9C29 - chains F and H of the 20 polymer chains in the assembly; structure by electron microscopy, 8.00 A resolution (low resolution: residue-level contacts below are approximate; hydrogen-bond / salt-bridge calls are withheld).

[Chain F (and H)]
Protein: Integrase
Organism: HIV-1 06TG.HT008
Notes: EC 2.7.7.-, 3.1.-.-; chain H of this document is another copy of the same molecule, construct and numbering; everything in this record applies to it too
Reference sequence: P12497 (POL_HV1N5); residues 1-288 here correspond to UniProt positions 1148-1435 (UniProt number = residue number + 1147)
Chain sequence (288 residues; each row starts with the number of its first residue):
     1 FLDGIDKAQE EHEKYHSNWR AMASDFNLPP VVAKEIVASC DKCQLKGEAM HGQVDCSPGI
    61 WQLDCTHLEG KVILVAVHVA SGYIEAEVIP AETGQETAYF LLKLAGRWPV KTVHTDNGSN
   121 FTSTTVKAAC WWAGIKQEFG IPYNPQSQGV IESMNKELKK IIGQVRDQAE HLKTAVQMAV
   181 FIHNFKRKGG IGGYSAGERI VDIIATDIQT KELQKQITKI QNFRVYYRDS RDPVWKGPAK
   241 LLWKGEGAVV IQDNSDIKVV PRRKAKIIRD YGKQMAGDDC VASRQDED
Disordered / not traced: 46-55, 206-213, 271-288 (chain H: 45-55, 215-221, 271-288)
Curated features (UniProtKB/Swiss-Prot):
  - zinc finger: D3 to Q44 (Integrase-type)
  - DNA-binding region: F223 to D270 (Integrase-type)
  - binding site (Zn(2+)): H12, H16, C40, C43
  - binding site (Mg(2+)): D64, D116, E152
What the authors report for this chain:
  - catalytic residues: D64, D116, E152 (citing earlier work)
  - mutagenesis - E35K, K240E: decreased catalytic activity
  - mutagenesis - E35K, K215E, K219E, K240E, K244E, R262E: decreased binding to RNA
  - mutagenesis - H12N, K240E (4-fold): decreased stability
  - mutagenesis - E11K/K186E: unchanged binding to RNA

[Interface between chain F and chain H]
Pairs across the interface - 37 pairs, chain F then chain H:
  K219(F) - Q209(H)
  R224(F) - T206(H)
  Y226(F) - C56(H)
  Y226(F) - A80(H)
  R231(F) - N144(H)
  D232(F) - N144(H)
  V234(F) - V79(H)
  V234(F) - S147(H)
  K236(F) - A80(H)
  W243(F) - W243(H)
  K244(F) - L242(H)
  G245(F) - L242(H)
  E246(F) - L242(H)
  E246(F) - I251(H)
  E246(F) - Q252(H)
  E246(F) - I257(H)
  G247(F) - I257(H)
  R263(F) - S57(H)
  K264(F) - C56(H)
  K264(F) - S57(H)
  A265(F) - C56(H)
  K266(F) - C56(H)
  K266(F) - S57(H)
  K266(F) - P58(H)
  I267(F) - I203(H)
  I267(F) - T206(H)
  I267(F) - D207(H)
  I268(F) - D202(H)
  I268(F) - I203(H)
  I268(F) - I204(H)
  I268(F) - A205(H)
  I268(F) - T206(H)
  I268(F) - D207(H)
  R269(F) - D202(H)
  R269(F) - I203(H)
  R269(F) - A205(H)
  R269(F) - T206(H)
Also at the interface, not in a pair above, chain F (23 interface residues in all): F223, R228, P238, D270
Also at the interface, not in a pair above, chain H (22 interface residues in all): I191, V201, T210

[Overview]
The interface between chain F and chain H involves 23 residues on one side and 22 on the other. The paper
reports catalytic residues D64(F), D116(F) and E152(F); E35K, K215E and K219E of chain F, among others, reduce
binding to RNA; 8 substitutions were tested in all.
Both chains are Integrase (HIV-1 06TG.HT008). Entry 9C29 (Hexadecamer of NL4-3 WT HIV-1 intasome) was
determined by electron microscopy, deposited together with 9BW9.
